7EN6 - chains A and B of the 4 polymer chains in the assembly; structure by X-ray diffraction, 2.28 A resolution.

Chain A (and B):
Molecule: HTH-type transcriptional regulator MurR
Organism: Escherichia coli
Notes: chain B of this document is another copy of the same molecule, construct and numbering; everything in this record applies to it too
UniProt: A0A6C9BRR1 (A0A6C9BRR1_ECOLX); numbering as in UniProt (aligned over 91-271)
Chain sequence (181 residues; row label = number of the first residue in the row):
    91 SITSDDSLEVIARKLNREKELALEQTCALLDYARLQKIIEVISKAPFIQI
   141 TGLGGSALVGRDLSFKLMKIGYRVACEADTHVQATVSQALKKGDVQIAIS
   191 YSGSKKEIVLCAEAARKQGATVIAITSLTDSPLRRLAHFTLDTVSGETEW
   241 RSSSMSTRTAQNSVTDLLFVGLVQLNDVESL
Not modelled in the structure: 91-93, 238-243, 271 (chain B: 268-271)

Chain A / chain B interface:
Contacting residue pairs (20; chain A residue first):
  F137(A) with R163(B)
  R151(A) with E167(B), salt bridge
  F155(A) with V172(B), hydrophobic
  M158(A) with V176(B), hydrophobic; A179(B)
  G161(A) with A179(B); K181(B), hydrogen bond (backbone-side chain)
  R163(A) with F137(B); K181(B); D184(B), salt bridge
  V172(A) with F155(B), hydrophobic; M158(B), hydrophobic
  T175(A) with K159(B)
  V176(A) with M158(B), hydrophobic
  A179(A) with G161(B); R163(B), hydrogen bond (backbone-side chain)
  L180(A) with R163(B)
  K181(A) with G161(B); R163(B)
  D184(A) with R163(B), salt bridge
Also at the interface, not in a pair above, chain A (15 interface residues in all): K159, E167
Also at the interface, not in a pair above, chain B (13 interface residues in all): T175

Summary:
The interface between chain A and chain B involves 15 residues on one side and 13 on the other, with 2
hydrogen bonds and 3 salt bridges. Polar pairs include R151(A)-E167(B), R163(A)-D184(B) and G161(A)-K181(B).
Both chains are HTH-type transcriptional regulator MurR (Escherichia coli). Entry 7EN6 (The crystal structure
of Escherichia coli MurR in apo form) was determined by X-ray diffraction (same publication as 7EN5 and 7EN7).
